Entry 4ADT (X-ray diffraction, 2.42 A resolution); this record covers chains A and B.

Chain A (and B):
Name: Pyridoxine biosynthetic enzyme PDX1 homologue, putative
Source organism: Plasmodium berghei
Notes: chain B of this document is another copy of the same molecule, construct and numbering; everything in this record applies to it too
UniProt: Q4Z0E8 (Q4Z0E8_PLABA); residue numbers follow UniProt; this construct covers 1-297
Sequence (297 residues; row label = number of the first residue in the row):
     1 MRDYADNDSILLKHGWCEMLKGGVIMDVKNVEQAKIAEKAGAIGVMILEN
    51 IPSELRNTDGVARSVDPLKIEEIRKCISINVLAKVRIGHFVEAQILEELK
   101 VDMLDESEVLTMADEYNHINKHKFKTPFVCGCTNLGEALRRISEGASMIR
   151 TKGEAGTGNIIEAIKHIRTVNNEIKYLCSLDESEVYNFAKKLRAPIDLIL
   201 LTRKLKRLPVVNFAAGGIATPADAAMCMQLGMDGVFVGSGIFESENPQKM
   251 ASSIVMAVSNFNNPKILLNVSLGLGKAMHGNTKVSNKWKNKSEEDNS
Disordered / not traced: 1-5, 53-57, 284-297 (chain B: 1-16, 53-57, 284-297)
Reported in the primary citation:
  - mutagenesis - M19V: decreased catalytic activity (glutaminase activity)
  - mutagenesis - M19V: unchanged catalytic activity (Pdx2-dependent assay)
  - mutagenesis - L82A: decreased catalytic activity (ammonium salt-dependent assay)
  - mutagenesis - M103F: abolished catalytic activity
  - mutagenesis - M103A: decreased catalytic activity
  - catalytic residues: Asp27 (proposed by the authors, not directly observed)

How chain A and chain B interact:
Residue-residue contacts - 13 pairs, chain A then chain B:
  Arg168(A) - Asp181(B)  salt bridge
  Arg168(A) - Ser183(B)
  Arg168(A) - Glu184(B)  salt bridge
  Asn172(A) - Leu180(B)
  Asn172(A) - Glu184(B)  hydrogen bond
  Lys175(A) - Ser179(B)
  Tyr176(A) - Tyr176(B)  hydrophobic
  Ser179(A) - Lys175(B)  hydrogen bond
  Leu180(A) - Asn172(B)
  Leu180(A) - Lys175(B)
  Asp181(A) - Arg168(B)  salt bridge
  Glu184(A) - Arg168(B)  salt bridge
  Glu184(A) - Asn172(B)
Other interface residues (no listed pair), chain A (9 interface residues in all): Ser183
Other interface residues (no listed pair), chain B (10 interface residues in all): Leu230

Overview:
Chain A and chain B form an interface of 9 and 10 residues respectively, with 2 hydrogen bonds and 4 salt
bridges. Among the polar pairs are Arg168(A)-Asp181(B), Arg168(A)-Glu184(B) and Asn172(A)-Glu184(B). The paper
reports the catalytic residue Asp27(A); M19V of chain A reduces catalytic activity (glutaminase activity); 4
substitutions were tested in all.
Chain A and chain B are both Pyridoxine biosynthetic enzyme PDX1 homologue, putative (Plasmodium berghei); the
structure, Crystal structure of plasmodial PLP synthase, was determined by X-ray diffraction together with
4ADS and 4ADU from the same study.
